Entry 6CNM (electron microscopy, 3.40 A resolution); this record covers chains A and C of the 8 polymer chains in the assembly.

== Chain A (and C) ==
Molecule: Intermediate conductance calcium-activated potassium channel protein 4
From: Homo sapiens
Notes: chain C of this document is another copy of the same molecule, construct and numbering; everything in this record applies to it too
Reference sequence: O15554 (KCNN4_HUMAN); numbering as in UniProt (aligned over 1-427)
Amino-acid sequence (427 residues; row label = number of the first residue in the row):
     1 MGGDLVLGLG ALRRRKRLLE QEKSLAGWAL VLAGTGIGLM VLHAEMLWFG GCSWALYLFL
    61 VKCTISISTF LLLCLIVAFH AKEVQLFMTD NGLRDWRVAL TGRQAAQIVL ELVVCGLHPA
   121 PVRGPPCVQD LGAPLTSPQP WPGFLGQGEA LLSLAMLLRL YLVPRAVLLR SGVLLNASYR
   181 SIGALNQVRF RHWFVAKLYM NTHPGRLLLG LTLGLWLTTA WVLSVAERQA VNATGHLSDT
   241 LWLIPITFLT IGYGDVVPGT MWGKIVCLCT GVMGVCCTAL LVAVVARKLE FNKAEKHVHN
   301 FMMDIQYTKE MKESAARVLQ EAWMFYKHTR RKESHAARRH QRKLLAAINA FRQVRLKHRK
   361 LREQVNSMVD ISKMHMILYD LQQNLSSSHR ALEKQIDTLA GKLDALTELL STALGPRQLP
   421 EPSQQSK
Not modelled in the structure: 1-9, 124-141, 387-427
Bound ions: K+ site 1: Thr250, Ile251 (shared with 2 residues of chain B; Thr250(C), Ile251(C) of chain C; 2 residues of chain D); K+ site 2: Thr250 (shared with 1 residue of chain B; Thr250(C) of chain C; 1 residue of chain D); K+ site 3: Ile251, Gly252 (shared with 2 residues of chain B; Ile251(C), Gly252(C) of chain C; 2 residues of chain D); K+ site 4: Gly252, Tyr253 (shared with 2 residues of chain B; Gly252(C), Tyr253(C) of chain C; 2 residues of chain D)
Swiss-Prot annotation at these positions:
  - modified residue: His358 (Phosphohistidine)
  - natural variant: Val282 (V282E: In DHS2; V282M: In DHS2), Arg352 (R352H: In DHS2)
  - mutagenesis: Thr250 (T250S: Loss of sensitivity to triarylmethanes), Val275 (V275A: Loss of sensitivity to triarylmethanes)
From the paper describing this entry:
  - contacts within the chain: Asn201-Arg287 (hydrogen bond)
  - self-association interface (contacts with another copy of this molecule); pairs are residue here / residue on that copy: Glu295-Lys197 (hydrogen bond)

== Chain A / chain C interface ==
Contacting residue pairs - 14 pairs, chain A then chain C:
  Arg97(A) with Arg342(C), hydrogen bond (backbone-side chain)
  Val98(A) with Arg338(C); Gln341(C); Arg342(C)
  Leu100(A) with Arg342(C), hydrogen bond (backbone-side chain)
  Ala184(A) with Leu356(C)
  Gln187(A) with Leu356(C)
  Arg338(A) with Val98(C)
  Gln341(A) with Val98(C)
  Arg342(A) with Arg97(C), hydrogen bond (side chain-backbone); Val98(C); Leu100(C), hydrogen bond (side chain-backbone)
  Leu356(A) with Ala184(C); Gln187(C)
Also at the interface, not in a pair above, chain A (13 interface residues in all): Thr101, Leu185, Asn186, Lys360
Also at the interface, not in a pair above, chain C (13 interface residues in all): Thr101, Leu185, Asn186, Lys360

== Overview ==
Chain A and chain C each contribute 13 residues to their interface, with 4 hydrogen bonds. Among the polar
pairs are Arg97(A)-Arg342(C) and Leu100(A)-Arg342(C). UniProt lists 2 mutagenesis sites on chain A. From the
paper: a self-association interface involving Glu295(A); contacts within the chain involving Asn201(A) and
Arg287(A).
Both chains are Intermediate conductance calcium-activated potassium channel protein 4 (Homo sapiens). Entry
6CNM (Cryo-EM structure of the human SK4/calmodulin channel complex) was determined by electron microscopy,
deposited together with 6CNN and 6CNO.
